PDB entry 8G0D | electron microscopy, 2.90 A resolution | chains G and H of the 20 polymer chains in the assembly

== Chain G ==
Molecule: ATP synthase gamma chain
From: Mycolicibacterium smegmatis MC2 155
UniProt: A0R201 (ATPG_MYCS2); residues 1-307 here = UniProt positions 1-307
Sequence (307 residues; row label = number of the first residue in the row):
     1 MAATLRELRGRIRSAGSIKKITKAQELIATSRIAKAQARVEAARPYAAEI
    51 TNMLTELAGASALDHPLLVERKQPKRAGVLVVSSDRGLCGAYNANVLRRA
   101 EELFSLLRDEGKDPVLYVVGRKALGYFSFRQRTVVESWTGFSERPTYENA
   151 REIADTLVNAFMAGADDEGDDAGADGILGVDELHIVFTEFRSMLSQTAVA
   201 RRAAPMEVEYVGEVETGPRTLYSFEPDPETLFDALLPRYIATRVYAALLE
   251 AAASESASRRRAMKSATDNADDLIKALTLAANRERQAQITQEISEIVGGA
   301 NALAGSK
Disordered / not traced: 1-3, 164-176, 214-221, 304-307

== Chain H ==
Molecule: ATP synthase epsilon chain
From: Mycolicibacterium smegmatis MC2 155
UniProt: A0R1Z9 (ATPE_MYCS2); residues 1-121 here = UniProt positions 1-121
Sequence (121 residues; row label = number of the first residue in the row):
     1 MADLNVEIVAVERELWSGPATFVFTRTTAGEIGILPRHIPLVAQLVDDAM
    51 VRVEREGEDDLRIAVDGGFLSVTEETVRILVENAQFESEIDADAAKEDAA
   101 SDDERTAAWGRARLRALGQID
Disordered / not traced: 1-2, 120-121

== Interface between chain G and chain H ==
Residue-residue contacts - 12 pairs, chain G then chain H:
  Ala-42(G) with Glu-12(H); Arg-13(H)
  Ala-43(G) with Val-11(H); Glu-12(H)
  Tyr-222(G) with Pro-40(H)
  Ser-223(G) with Pro-40(H), hydrogen bond (backbone-backbone); Leu-41(H); Val-42(H), hydrogen bond (backbone-backbone)
  Phe-224(G) with Val-42(H)
  Glu-225(G) with Val-42(H), hydrogen bond (backbone-backbone); Ala-43(H); Gln-44(H)
Also at the interface, not in a pair above, chain H (9 interface residues in all): Glu-14

== In short ==
The interface between chain G and chain H involves 6 residues on one side and 9 on the other, with 3 hydrogen
bonds. Backbone hydrogen bonds pair Ser-223(G)/Pro-40(H), Ser-223(G)/Val-42(H) and Glu-225(G)/Val-42(H).
Here chain G is ATP synthase gamma chain and chain H is ATP synthase epsilon chain, both from
Mycolicibacterium smegmatis MC2 155. Entry 8G0D (Cryo-EM structure of TBAJ-876-bound Mycobacterium smegmatis
ATP synthase rotational state 2 (backbone model)) was determined by electron microscopy, deposited together
with 8G07, 8G08, 8G09, 8G0A, 8G0B, 8G0C and 8G0E.
